PDB entry 9UD3 | electron microscopy, 3.80 A resolution | chains E and F of the 6 polymer chains in the assembly

Chain E:
Protein: Na(+)-translocating NADH-quinone reductase subunit E
From: Vibrio cholerae O395
Notes: EC 7.2.1.1
UniProtKB: A5F5Y5 (NQRE_VIBC3); residue numbers follow UniProt; this construct covers 1-198
Chain sequence (198 residues; each row starts with the number of its first residue):
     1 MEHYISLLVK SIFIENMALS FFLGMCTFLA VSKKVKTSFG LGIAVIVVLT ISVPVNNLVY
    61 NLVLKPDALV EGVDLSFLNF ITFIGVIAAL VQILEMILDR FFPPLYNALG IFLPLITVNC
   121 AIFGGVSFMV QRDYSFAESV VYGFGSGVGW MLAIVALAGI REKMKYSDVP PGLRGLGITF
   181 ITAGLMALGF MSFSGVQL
Bound ions: 2Fe-2S cluster Fe: Cys-26, Cys-120 (shared with 2 residues of chain D)
Residues lining bound ligands: 2Fe-2S cluster (FES): Gly-24, Met-25, Cys-26, Cys-120

Chain F:
Protein: Na(+)-translocating NADH-quinone reductase subunit F
From: Vibrio cholerae O395
Notes: EC 7.2.1.1
UniProtKB: A5F5Y4 (NQRF_VIBC3); residue numbers follow UniProt; this construct covers 1-408
Chain sequence (414 residues; numbered 1 to 414; the number before each row is that of its first residue):
     1 MSTIIFGVVM FTLIILALVL VILFAKSKLV PTGDITISIN GDPEKAIVTQ PGGKLLTALA
    61 GAGVFVSSAC GGGGSCGQCR VKIKSGGGDI LPTELDHISK GEAREGERLA CQVAVKADMD
   121 LELPEEIFGV KKWECTVISN DNKATFIKEL KLAIPDGESV PFRAGGYIQI EAPAHHVKYA
   181 DFDVPEKYRG DWDKFNLFRY ESKVDEPIIR AYSMANYPEE FGIIMLNVRI ATPPPNNPNV
   241 PPGQMSSYIW SLKAGDKCTI SGPFGEFFAK DTDAEMVFIG GGAGMAPMRS HIFDQLKRLK
   301 SKRKMSYWYG ARSKREMFYV EDFDGLAAEN DNFVWHCALS DPQPEDNWTG YTGFIHNVLY
   361 ENYLKDHEAP EDCEYYMCGP PMMNAAVINM LKNLGVEEEN ILLDDFGGHH HHHH
Disordered / not traced: 409-414
Sequence notes: expression tag (409-414)
Bound ions: 2Fe-2S cluster Fe: Cys-70, Cys-76, Cys-79, Cys-111
Residues lining bound ligands:
  - FAD (flavin-adenine dinucleotide): Tyr-167, Arg-210, Ala-211, Tyr-212, Ser-213, Leu-226, Asn-227, Val-228, Arg-229, Ala-231, Thr-232, Pro-233, Pro-234, Val-240, Pro-241, Pro-242, Gly-243, Gln-244, Met-245, Ser-246, Ala-283, Asp-405, Phe-406, Gly-407
  - 2Fe-2S cluster (FES): Leu-56, Ser-68, Cys-70, Gly-72, Gly-73, Gly-74, Ser-75, Cys-76, Gly-77, Gln-78, Cys-79, Cys-111
Curated features (UniProtKB/Swiss-Prot):
  - binding site ([2Fe-2S] cluster): Cys-70, Cys-76, Cys-79, Cys-111

How chain E and chain F interact:
Residue-residue contacts - 14 pairs, chain E then chain F:
  Leu-69(E) with Phe-6(F), hydrophobic
  Ile-81(E) with Phe-11(F), hydrophobic
  Thr-82(E) with Ile-14(F)
  Gly-85(E) with Leu-18(F)
  Val-86(E) with Leu-18(F)
  Ala-89(E) with Leu-18(F), hydrophobic
  Ile-93(E) with Val-21(F), hydrophobic
  Met-96(E) with Ala-25(F); Lys-26(F); Leu-29(F), hydrophobic
  Ile-97(E) with Leu-29(F), hydrophobic
  Asp-99(E) with Lys-116(F), salt bridge
  Arg-100(E) with Lys-28(F); Leu-29(F), hydrogen bond (side chain-backbone)
Also at the interface, not in a pair above, chain E (14 interface residues in all): Asp-74, Leu-75, Leu-78
Also at the interface, not in a pair above, chain F (14 interface residues in all): Thr-3, Gly-7, Ile-22, Val-30

In short:
Chain E and chain F each contribute 14 residues to their interface; the contacts include 1 hydrogen bond and 1
salt bridge. Among the polar pairs are Asp-99(E)/Lys-116(F) and Arg-100(E)/Leu-29(F). Ligands of chain E:
2Fe-2S cluster. Bound to chain F: 2Fe-2S cluster and flavin-adenine dinucleotide.
Here chain E is Na(+)-translocating NADH-quinone reductase subunit E and chain F is Na(+)-translocating
NADH-quinone reductase subunit F, both from Vibrio cholerae O395. Entry 9UD3 (Cryo-EM structure of
Na+-translocating NADH-ubiquinone oxidoreductase NqrB-T236Y mutant from Vibrio cholerae) was determined by
electron microscopy together with 9U5G, 9UD4, 9UD5, 9UD6, 9UD8, 9UD9 and 4 further entries from the same
study.
